Entry 7OIU (electron microscopy, 3.70 A resolution); this record covers chains C and B of the 6 polymer chains in the assembly.

# Chain C
Molecule: TrwM protein
Source organism: Escherichia coli
Reference sequence: O50329 (O50329_ECOLX); residues 1-104 here = UniProt positions 1-104
Chain sequence (104 residues; numbered 1 to 104; the number before each row is that of its first residue):
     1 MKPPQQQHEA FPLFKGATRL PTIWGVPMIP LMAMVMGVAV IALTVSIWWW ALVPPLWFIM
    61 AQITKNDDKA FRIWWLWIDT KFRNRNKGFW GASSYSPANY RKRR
Sequence notes: conflict Trp24 (Leu in O50329), Val26 (Glu in O50329)

# Chain B
Molecule: TrwK protein
Source organism: Escherichia coli
Reference sequence: O50330 (O50330_ECOLX); residues 1-823 here = UniProt positions 1-823
Chain sequence (823 residues; each row starts with the number of its first residue):
     1 MGAIESRKLL ASETPVGQFI PYSHHVTDTI ISTKNAEYLS VWKIDGRSHQ SASEADVFQW
    61 IRELNNTLRG ISSANLSLWT HIVRRRVYEY PDAEFDNVFC RQLDEKYRES FTGYNLMVND
   121 LYLTVVYRPV SDKVLSFFAK RERETPDQKK HRQESCIKAL EDINRTLGQS FKRYGAELLS
   181 VYEKGGHAFS APLEFLARLV NGEHIPMPIC RDRFSDYMAV NRPMFSKWGE VGELRSLTGL
   241 RRFGMLEIRE YDDATEPGQL NVLLESDYEF VLTHSFSVLS RPAAKEYLQR HQKNLIDARD
   301 VATDQIEEID EALNQLISGH FVMGEHHCTL TVYGETVQQV RDNLAHASAA MLDVAVLPKP
   361 VDLALEAGYW AQLPANWQWR PRPAPITSLN FLSFSPFHNF MSGKPTGNPW GPAVTILKTV
   421 SGTPLYFNFH ASKEEEDATD KRLLGNTMLI GQSSSGKTVL LGFLLAQAQK FKPTIVAFDK
   481 DRGMEISIRA MGGRYLPLKT GEPSGFNPFQ LPPTHANLIF LKQFVKKLAA AGGEVTHRDE
   541 EEIDQAITAM MSDSIDKSLR RLSLLLQFLP NPRSDDMDAR PTVHARLVKW CEGGDYGWLF
   601 DNPTDALDLS THQIYGFDIT EFLDNPEART PVMMYLLYRT ESMIDGRRFM YVFDEFWKPL
   661 QDEYFEDLAK NKQKTIRKQN GIFVFATQEP SDALESNIAK TLIQQCATYI FLANPKADYE
   721 DYTQGFKLTD SEFELVRGLG EFSRRFLIKQ GDQSALAEMN LGKFRTIVDG ETVERDFDDE
   781 LLVLSGTPDN AEIAESIIAE VGDDPAVWLP IFLDRVKAER SDV
Disordered / not traced: 1-14, 131-146, 237-239, 434-440, 504-514, 531-605, 765-774, 822-823

# How chain C and chain B interact
Contacting residue pairs - 5 pairs, chain C then chain B:
  Trp90(C) - Leu363(B)  hydrophobic
  Asn99(C) - Arg382(B)
  Tyr100(C) - Arg382(B)
  Arg101(C) - Pro381(B)
  Arg101(C) - Arg382(B)
Interface residues without a listed pair, chain C (8 interface residues in all): Phe89, Pro97, Ala98, Lys102
Interface residues without a listed pair, chain B (6 interface residues in all): Trp228, Asp362, Pro383

# Overview
The interface between chain C and chain B involves 8 residues on one side and 6 on the other.
Here chain C is TrwM protein and chain B is TrwK protein, both from Escherichia coli. Entry 7OIU (Inner
Membrane Complex (IMC) protomer structure (TrwM/VirB3, TrwK/VirB4, TrwG/VirB8tails) from the fully-assembled
R388 type IV secretion ...) was determined by electron microscopy (same publication as 7O3J, 7O3T, 7O3V and
7O41).
